PDB entry 5O5B | electron microscopy, 3.60 A resolution | chains 1 and 3 of the 4 polymer chains in the assembly

[Chain 1]
Name: Capsid proteins, VP1
From: Human poliovirus 3
UniProtKB: Q84895 (Q84895_9ENTO); residues 1-300 here correspond to UniProt positions 579-878 (UniProt number = residue number + 578)
Amino-acid sequence (300 residues; numbered 1 to 300; the number before each row is that of its first residue):
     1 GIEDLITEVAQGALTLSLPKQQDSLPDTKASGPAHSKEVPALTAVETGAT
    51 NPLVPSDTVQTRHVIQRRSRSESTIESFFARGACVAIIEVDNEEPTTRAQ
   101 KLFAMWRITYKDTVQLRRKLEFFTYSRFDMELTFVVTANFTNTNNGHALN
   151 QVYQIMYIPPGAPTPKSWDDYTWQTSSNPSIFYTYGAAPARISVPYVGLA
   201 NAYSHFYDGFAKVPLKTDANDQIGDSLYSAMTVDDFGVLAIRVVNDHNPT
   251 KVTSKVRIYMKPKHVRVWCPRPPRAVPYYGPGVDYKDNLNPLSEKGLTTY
Disordered / not traced: 1-65
Construct notes: engineered mutation M105 (Thr683 in Q84895), L132 (Phe710 in Q84895)

[Chain 3]
Name: Capsid proteins, VP3
From: Human poliovirus 3
UniProtKB: Q84895 (Q84895_9ENTO); residues 1-238 here correspond to UniProt positions 341-578 (UniProt number = residue number + 340)
Amino-acid sequence (238 residues; numbered 1 to 238; the number before each row is that of its first residue):
     1 GLPVLNTPGSNQYLTSDNYQSPCAIPEFDVTPPIDIPGEVKNMMELAEID
    51 TMIPLNLENTKRNTMDMYRVTLSDSADLSQPILCFSLSPASDPRLSHTML
   101 GEVLNYYTHWAGSLKFTFLFCGSMMATGKILVAYAPPGAQPPTSRKEAML
   151 GTHVIWDLGLQSSCTMVVPWISNVTYRQTTQDSFTEGGYISMFYQTRIVV
   201 PLSTPKSMSMLGFVSACNDFSVRLLRDTTHISQSALPQ
Disordered / not traced: 236-238
Construct notes: engineered mutation Y19 (His359 in Q84895), F85 (Leu425 in Q84895)

[Chain 1 / chain 3 interface]
Residue-residue contacts (108; chain 1 residue first):
  R68(1) - A111(3)
  R68(1) - W170(3)
  R68(1) - T175(3)
  R68(1) - Y176(3)
  R68(1) - D219(3)
  S69(1) - S221(3)  hydrogen bond (backbone-side chain)
  R70(1) - N42(3)
  R70(1) - M44(3)
  R70(1) - N218(3)  hydrogen bond (side chain-backbone)
  R70(1) - D219(3)
  R70(1) - F220(3)  hydrogen bond (side chain-backbone)
  E72(1) - Y107(3)
  E72(1) - V222(3)
  E72(1) - R223(3)
  E72(1) - L224(3)
  S73(1) - N42(3)  hydrogen bond
  S73(1) - M43(3)  hydrogen bond (backbone-backbone)
  S73(1) - M44(3)
  S73(1) - Y107(3)
  T74(1) - N42(3)  hydrogen bond (backbone-side chain)
  I75(1) - V40(3)
  I75(1) - K41(3)
  I75(1) - N42(3)
  I75(1) - M43(3)  hydrophobic
  F78(1) - Y107(3)
  F78(1) - L225(3)
  R81(1) - S16(3)  hydrogen bond
  R81(1) - L225(3)
  D112(1) - Q233(3)
  V114(1) - Q233(3)
  R118(1) - E102(3)  salt bridge
  R118(1) - Y106(3)
  R118(1) - H230(3)  hydrogen bond (side chain-backbone)
  F122(1) - Y106(3)  hydrophobic
  F123(1) - M43(3)  hydrophobic
  R127(1) - V30(3)
  R127(1) - T31(3)  hydrogen bond (side chain-backbone)
  R127(1) - P32(3)
  R127(1) - P33(3)
  E131(1) - S21(3)
  T133(1) - Y13(3)  hydrogen bond
  A188(1) - N11(3)
  R191(1) - P22(3)
  I192(1) - P22(3)
  S193(1) - S21(3)  hydrogen bond
  S193(1) - P22(3)  hydrogen bond (backbone-backbone)
  S193(1) - C23(3)
  S193(1) - A24(3)  hydrogen bond (backbone-backbone)
  P195(1) - C23(3)
  P195(1) - F28(3)  hydrophobic
  Y196(1) - F28(3)
  G198(1) - T31(3)
  A200(1) - T31(3)
  N201(1) - T31(3)
  N201(1) - P32(3)  hydrogen bond (side chain-backbone)
  N201(1) - I34(3)
  Y259(1) - Y13(3)  hydrophobic
  K261(1) - T15(3)
  K261(1) - D17(3)
  K263(1) - S21(3)
  R266(1) - P33(3)
  R266(1) - E39(3)  salt bridge
  V267(1) - E39(3)
  V267(1) - V40(3)
  W268(1) - I36(3)  hydrogen bond (side chain-backbone)
  W268(1) - G38(3)
  W268(1) - E39(3)
  C269(1) - P37(3)  hydrogen bond (side chain-backbone)
  C269(1) - G38(3)  hydrogen bond (backbone-backbone)
  P270(1) - V40(3)
  P272(1) - M99(3)  hydrophobic
  P273(1) - M99(3)
  N290(1) - N63(3)  hydrogen bond (backbone-side chain)
  P291(1) - N63(3)
  L292(1) - P54(3)  hydrophobic
  L292(1) - R62(3)  hydrogen bond (backbone-side chain)
  L292(1) - N63(3)  hydrogen bond (backbone-side chain)
  L292(1) - M67(3)  hydrophobic
  L292(1) - P93(3)
  L292(1) - H97(3)
  S293(1) - R62(3)
  S293(1) - P93(3)
  E294(1) - L57(3)
  E294(1) - E58(3)
  E294(1) - N59(3)
  E294(1) - R62(3)  salt bridge
  K295(1) - L57(3)
  K295(1) - P93(3)
  K295(1) - R94(3)
  G296(1) - E58(3)
  G296(1) - R94(3)  hydrogen bond (backbone-side chain)
  L297(1) - L55(3)
  L297(1) - N56(3)
  L297(1) - E58(3)  hydrogen bond (backbone-side chain)
  L297(1) - C84(3)
  L297(1) - R94(3)
  T298(1) - P81(3)
  T298(1) - I82(3)
  T298(1) - C84(3)
  T299(1) - C84(3)
  T299(1) - R94(3)  hydrogen bond (backbone-side chain)
  Y300(1) - C84(3)  hydrogen bond
  Y300(1) - R94(3)
  Y300(1) - P141(3)  hydrophobic
  Y300(1) - P142(3)  hydrogen bond (side chain-backbone)
  Y300(1) - Y189(3)  hydrophobic
  Y300(1) - I190(3)
  Y300(1) - S191(3)
Also at the interface, not in a pair above, chain 1 (60 interface residues in all): S77, A80, T113, Q115, K119, Y125, P179, P189, V197, L199, A202, P277, Y278
Also at the interface, not in a pair above, chain 3 (74 interface residues in all): Q12, Y19, I25, L46, E48, L83, F85, S86, D92, D227, I231, S232

[In short]
60 residues of chain 1 face 74 of chain 3 across their interface, with 25 hydrogen bonds and 3 salt bridges.
Polar contacts include R118(1)-E102(3), R266(1)-E39(3) and E294(1)-R62(3).
Here chain 1 is Capsid proteins, VP1 and chain 3 is Capsid proteins, VP3, both from Human poliovirus 3. Entry
5O5B (Poliovirus type 3 (strain Saukett) stabilized virus-like particle) was determined by electron
microscopy, deposited together with 5O5P.
